130L - chain A; structure by X-ray diffraction, 1.70 A resolution.

[Chain A]
Molecule: T4 lysozyme
Organism: Enterobacteria phage T4
Notes: EC 3.2.1.17
UniProtKB: P00720 (LYCV_BPT4); residues 1-164 here = UniProt positions 1-164
Chain sequence (164 residues; row label = number of the first residue in the row):
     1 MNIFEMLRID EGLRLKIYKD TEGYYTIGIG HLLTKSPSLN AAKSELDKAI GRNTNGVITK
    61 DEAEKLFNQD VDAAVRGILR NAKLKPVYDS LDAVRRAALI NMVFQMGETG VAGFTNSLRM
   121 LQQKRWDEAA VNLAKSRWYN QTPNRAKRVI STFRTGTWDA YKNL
Unresolved in the structure: 163-164
Differences from the reference sequence: conflict Thr54 (Cys in P00720), Ala97 (Cys in P00720), Ser151 (Thr in P00720)
UniProt features mapped onto this chain:
  - active site (Proton donor/acceptor): Glu11, Asp20
  - binding site (substrate): Leu32, Phe104, Ser117, Asn132
  - mutagenesis: Glu11 (E11A/F/H/M/N: Complete loss of enzymatic activity; E11N: Loss of 84% of enzymatic activity; E11Q: Complete loss of activity), Asp20 (D20A/N/S/T: Complete loss of enzymatic activity; D20C: Nearly no effet on specific enzymatic activity; D20E/Q: Loss of 99% of enzymatic activity), Thr26 (T26E: Complete loss of activity at neutral pH; covalently bound substrate; T26H: Facilitates transglycosylation more effectively than hydrolysis; covalently bound substrate), Gly30 (G30A: Almost complete loss of enzymatic activity; G30F: Almost complete loss of enzymatic activity. The enzyme is destabilized by 1.5 kcal/mol), Ser117 (S117F: 10-fold decrease in enzymatic activity; S117I: 500-fold decrease in enzymatic activity; S117V: 50-fold decrease in enzymatic activity), Asn132 (N132I: 5-fold decrease in enzymatic activity; N132M/F: 2-fold decrease in enzymatic activity)

[Summary]
Curated annotation (UniProt) lists active-site residues Glu11 and Asp20, 4 substrate-binding residues and 6
mutagenesis sites.
Chain A is T4 lysozyme (Enterobacteria phage T4); the structure, Structures of randomly generated mutants of
T4 lysozyme show that protein stability can be enhanced by ..., was determined by X-ray diffraction (same
publication as 129L and 131L).
